4B3S - chains A and D of the 23 polymer chains in the assembly; structure by X-ray diffraction, 3.15 A resolution.

# Chain A
Molecule: 16S ribosomal RNA
Source organism: Thermus thermophilus HB8
Sequence (1521 nucleotides; row label = number of the first residue in the row; note: 44 numbers in that range are skipped by the numbering (no residue carries them; nothing is unmodelled there); a row labelled like 189A-189L holds insertion residues (189A, then the next letters in order)):
     1 UUGUUGGAGAGUUUGAUCCUGGCUCAGGGUGAACGCUGGCGGCGUGCCUA
    51 AGACAUGCAAGUCGUGCGGGCCG
    76 CGGGGUUUU
    88 ACUCCG
    96 UGGUCAGCGGCGGACGGGUGAGUAACGCGUGGGU
  129A G
   130 ACCUACCCGGAAGAGGGGGACAACCCGGGGAAACUCGGGCUAAUCCCCCA
   180 UGUGGACCCG
189A-189L CCCCUUGGGGUG
   190 UGUCCAAAGGGCUUU
   216 GCCCGCUUCCGGAUGGGCCCGCGUCCCAUCAGCUAGUUGGUGGGGUAAUG
   266 GCCCACCAAGGCGACGACGGGUAGCCGGUCUGAGAGGAUGGCCGGCCACA
   316 GGGGCACUGAGACACGGGCCCCACUCCUACGGGAGGCAGCAGUUAGGAAU
   366 CUUCCGCAAUGGGCGCAAGCCUGACGGAGCGACGCCGCUUGGAGGAAGAA
   416 GCCCUUCGGGGUGUAAACUCCUGA
   441 ACCCGGGACGAAACCCCC
   460 GA
   470 CGAGGGGA
   479 CUGACGGUACCGGGGUAA
   498 UAGCGCCGGCCAACUCCGUGCCAGCAGCCGCGGUAAUACGGAGGGCGCGA
   548 GCGUUACCCGGAUUCACUGGGCGUAAAGGGCGUGUAGGCGGCCUGGGGCG
   598 UCCCAUGUGAAAGACCACGGCUCAACCGUGGGGGAGCGUGGGAUACGCUC
   648 AGGCUAGACGGUGGGAGAGGGUGGUGGAAUUCCCGGAGUAGCGGUGAAAU
   698 GCGCAGAUACCGGGAGGAACGCCGAUGGCGAAGGCAGCCACCUGGUCCAC
   748 CCGUGACGCUGAGGCGCGAAAGCGUGGGGAGCAAACCGGAUUAGAUACCC
   798 GGGUAGUCCACGCCCUAAACGAUGCGCGCUAGGUCUCUGGGUCU
   848 CCUGGGGGCCGAAGCUAACGCGUUAAGCGCGCCGCCUGGGGAGUACGGCC
   898 GCAAGGCUGAAACUCAAAGGAAUUGACGGGGGCCCGCACAAGCGGUGGAG
   948 CAUGUGGUUUAAUUCGAAGCAACGCGAAGAACCUUACCAGGCCUUGACAU
   998 GCUA
 1001A G
  1002 GGAACCCGGGUGAAAGCCUGGGGUGCCCC
1030A-1030D GCGA
  1031 GGGGAGCCCUAGCACAGGUGCUGCAUGGCCGUCGUCAGCUCGUGCCGUGA
  1081 GGUGUUGGGUUAAGUCCCGCAACGAGCGCAACCCCCGCCGUUAGUUGCCA
  1131 GCGGUUCGGCCGGGCACUCUAACGGGACUGCCCGCG
  1168 AAAGCGGGAGGAAGGAGGGGACGACGUCUGGUCAGCAUGGCCCUUACGGC
  1218 CUGGGCGACACACGUGCUACAAUGCCCACUACAAAGCGAUGCCACCCGGC
  1268 AACGGGGAGCUAAUCGCAAAAAGGUGGGCCCAGUUCGGAUUGGGGUCUGC
  1318 AACCCGACCCCAUGAAGCCGGAAUCGCUAGUAAUCGCGGAUCAGCC
 1363A A
  1364 UGCCGCGGUGAAUACGUUCCCGGGCCUUGUACACACCGCCCGUCACGCCA
  1414 UGGGAGCGGGCUCUACCCGAAGUCGCCGG
1442A-1442B GA
  1443 GCCUA
  1452 C
  1456 GGGCAGGCGCCGAGGGUAGGGCCCGUGACUGGGGCGAAGUCGUAACAAGG
  1506 UAGCUGUACCGGAAGGUGCGGCUGGAUCACCUCCUUUCU
Unresolved in the structure: 1-4, 1534-1540
Bound ions: Mg2+ site 1: U12, G22; Mg2+ site 2: U12, C526, G527, A914; Mg2+ site 3: G15, U920; Mg2+ site 4 near G21 (its only coordinating residue here); Mg2+ site 5: C48, G115; Mg2+ site 6 near A53 (its only coordinating residue here); Mg2+ site 7: C58, U387; Mg2+ site 8: A59, U387; Mg2+ site 9: G61, U62, G105; Mg2+ site 10: G69, G70, U99; Mg2+ site 11: A116, G117, G289; Mg2+ site 12: C121, G124, U125, G236; 100 more Mg2+ sites not listed; 12 more K+ sites not listed
Ligand contacts: RPO ((1R,2R,3S,4R,6S)-4,6-diamino-2-{[3-O-(2,6-diamino-2,6-dideoxy-beta-L-idopyranosyl)-beta-D-ribofuranosyl]oxy}-3-hydroxycyclohexyl 2-amino-4-O-benzyl-2-deoxy-alpha-D-glucopyranoside): G1405, U1406, C1407, A1408, C1409, G1489, C1490, G1491, A1492, A1493, G1494, U1495, C1496
Reported in the primary citation:
  - mutagenesis - A1408G, G1491C: decreased binding to RPO
  - binding site for RPO: A1408, A1492

# Chain D
Name: 30S ribosomal protein S4
Source organism: Thermus thermophilus HB8
Reference sequence: P80373 (RS4_THET8); residues 1-208 here correspond to UniProt positions 2-209 (UniProt number = residue number + 1)
Amino-acid sequence (208 residues; numbered 1 to 208; the number before each row is that of its first residue):
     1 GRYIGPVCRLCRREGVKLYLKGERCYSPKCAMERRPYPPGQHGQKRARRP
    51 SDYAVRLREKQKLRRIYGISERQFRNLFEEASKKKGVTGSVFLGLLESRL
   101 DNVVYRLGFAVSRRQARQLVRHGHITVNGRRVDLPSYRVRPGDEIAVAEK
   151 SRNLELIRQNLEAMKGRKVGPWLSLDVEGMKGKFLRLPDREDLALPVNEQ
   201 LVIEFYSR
Bound ions: Zn2+: Cys8, Cys11, Cys25, Cys30
Swiss-Prot annotation at these positions:
  - binding site (Zn(2+)): Cys8, Cys11, Cys25, Cys30

# How chain A and chain D interact
Pairs across the interface (118; chain A residue first):
  U5(A) with Ser82(D), phosphate contact
  A8(A) with Glu204(D), hydrogen bond to the base; Ser207(D), hydrogen bond to the base; Arg208(D), base contact
  A26(A) with Arg208(D), hydrogen bond to the sugar
  G28(A) with Arg75(D), salt bridge to the phosphate
  C400(A) with Arg72(D), salt bridge to the phosphate
  C401(A) with Arg72(D), salt bridge to the phosphate; Asn76(D), hydrogen bond to the phosphate
  G402(A) with Gln73(D), phosphate contact; Leu134(D), sugar contact; Ser136(D), hydrogen bond to the phosphate
  C403(A) with Gln73(D), phosphate contact; Arg121(D), hydrogen bond to the sugar; Pro135(D), phosphate contact; Ser136(D), hydrogen bond to the phosphate
  U404(A) with Gly1(D), hydrogen bond to the base; Arg117(D), salt bridge to the phosphate; Arg121(D), phosphate contact
  U405(A) with Gly1(D), hydrogen bond to the base
  G406(A) with Ile4(D), phosphate contact; Gln118(D), hydrogen bond to the base
  G407(A) with Ser112(D), phosphate contact; Arg114(D), salt bridge to the phosphate; Gln115(D), hydrogen bond to the sugar; Gln118(D), sugar contact
  A408(A) with Lys21(D), phosphate contact; Ser112(D), hydrogen bond to the phosphate; Arg114(D), phosphate contact; Gln115(D), hydrogen bond to the sugar
  G409(A) with Lys21(D), phosphate contact; Glu23(D), hydrogen bond to the phosphate; Arg24(D), hydrogen bond to the phosphate
  G410(A) with Arg24(D), salt bridge to the phosphate; Lys29(D), salt bridge to the phosphate
  A411(A) with Arg24(D), salt bridge to the phosphate; Lys29(D), salt bridge to the phosphate
  A412(A) with Arg34(D), base contact
  G413(A) with Arg35(D), base contact
  G425(A) with Gln44(D), hydrogen bond to the phosphate
  G426(A) with Arg35(D), salt bridge to the phosphate; Tyr37(D), hydrogen bond to the phosphate; Gly40(D), phosphate contact; Gln41(D), hydrogen bond to the sugar; Gln44(D), phosphate contact
  U427(A) with Arg9(D), phosphate contact; Arg12(D), salt bridge to the phosphate; Arg35(D), salt bridge to the phosphate; Pro39(D), phosphate contact; Gly40(D), hydrogen bond to the phosphate
  G428(A) with Pro6(D), phosphate contact; Arg9(D), salt bridge to the phosphate; Arg35(D), hydrogen bond to the sugar
  U429(A) with Cys8(D), phosphate contact; Arg12(D), salt bridge to the phosphate; Lys21(D), phosphate contact; Arg24(D), hydrogen bond to the sugar; Ala31(D), phosphate contact; Arg35(D), salt bridge to the phosphate
  A430(A) with Pro6(D), phosphate contact; Val7(D), hydrogen bond to the phosphate; Cys8(D), hydrogen bond to the phosphate; Lys21(D), salt bridge to the phosphate
  C436(A) with Leu154(D), phosphate contact; Glu155(D), sugar contact
  U437(A) with Gln118(D), base contact; His122(D), hydrogen bond to the sugar; His124(D), hydrogen bond to the sugar; Leu154(D), sugar contact
  G438(A) with His122(D), sugar contact; His124(D), phosphate contact
  A439(A) with His122(D), phosphate contact
  C489(A) with Arg131(D), salt bridge to the phosphate
  G490(A) with Arg131(D), salt bridge to the phosphate
  A495(A) with Gln118(D), base contact; His122(D), base contact
  C508(A) with Tyr53(D), sugar contact
  A509(A) with Ser51(D), hydrogen bond to the phosphate; Tyr53(D), sugar contact; Ala54(D), sugar contact; Arg58(D), sugar contact
  C511(A) with His42(D), hydrogen bond to the base
  U512(A) with Gln41(D), sugar contact; His42(D), sugar contact; Lys45(D), salt bridge to the phosphate
  G540(A) with Gln41(D), base contact; His42(D), base contact
  G541(A) with Gly40(D), sugar contact; Gln41(D), hydrogen bond to the sugar
  G542(A) with Arg9(D), salt bridge to the phosphate; Arg13(D), hydrogen bond to the phosphate; Pro39(D), sugar contact; Gly40(D), sugar contact
  C543(A) with Arg9(D), salt bridge to the phosphate; Arg13(D), salt bridge to the phosphate; Arg58(D), phosphate contact
  G544(A) with Leu57(D), phosphate contact; Arg58(D), salt bridge to the phosphate; Gln61(D), sugar contact; Arg65(D), salt bridge to the phosphate
  C545(A) with Lys60(D), salt bridge to the phosphate; Gln61(D), phosphate contact; Arg64(D), salt bridge to the phosphate; Glu71(D), phosphate contact
  G546(A) with Arg64(D), salt bridge to the phosphate; Ser70(D), phosphate contact; Glu71(D), hydrogen bond to the phosphate; Arg72(D), hydrogen bond to the phosphate
  A547(A) with Gly1(D), hydrogen bond to the phosphate
  C612(A) with Lys83(D), salt bridge to the phosphate
  G616(A) with Arg140(D), salt bridge to the phosphate
  U619(A) with Arg131(D), base contact; Val132(D), base contact; Asp133(D), hydrogen bond to the base; Leu134(D), base contact
  C620(A) with Leu134(D), base contact; Ser136(D), base contact; Tyr137(D), sugar contact
Other interface residues (no listed pair), chain A (53 interface residues in all): C418, C419, C435, G491, A499, A510
Other interface residues (no listed pair), chain D (70 interface residues in all): Arg2, Tyr3, Gly5, Leu20, Gly22, Arg56, Lys84, Thr88, Lys150, Leu156

# Overview
The interface between chain A and chain D involves 53 residues on one side and 70 on the other; the contacts
include 33 hydrogen bonds and 29 salt bridges. Polar pairs include A8(A)-Glu204(D), A8(A)-Ser207(D) and
U404(A)-Gly1(D). From the paper: a binding site for RPO at A1408(A) and A1492(A); A1408G and G1491C of chain A
reduce binding to RPO.
Here chain A is 16S ribosomal RNA and chain D is 30S ribosomal protein S4, both from Thermus thermophilus HB8.
Entry 4B3S (Crystal structure of the 30S ribosome in complex with compound 37) was determined by X-ray
diffraction (same publication as 4B3M, 4B3R and 4B3T).
